Entry 6Z31 (X-ray diffraction, 2.56 A resolution); this record covers chain A.

# Chain A
Molecule: Cation-independent mannose-6-phosphate receptor
Organism: Homo sapiens
UniProtKB: P11717 (MPRI_HUMAN); residue numbers follow UniProt; this construct covers 1082-1160, 1164-1220
Chain sequence (140 residues; row label = number of the first residue in the row; note: 1 number in that range is skipped by the numbering (no residue carries it; nothing is unmodelled there)):
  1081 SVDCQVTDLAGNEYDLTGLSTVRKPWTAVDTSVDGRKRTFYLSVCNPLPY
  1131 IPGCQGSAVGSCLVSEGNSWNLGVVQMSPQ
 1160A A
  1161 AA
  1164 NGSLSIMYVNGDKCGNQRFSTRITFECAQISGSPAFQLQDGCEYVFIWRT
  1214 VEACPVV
Unresolved in the structure: 1160A
Disulfide bonds: Cys1084-Cys1125, Cys1134-Cys1142, Cys1177-Cys1205, Cys1190-Cys1217
Construct notes: expression tag (1081)
UniProt features mapped onto this chain:
  - glycosylation: Asn1164 (N-linked (GlcNAc...) asparagine)

# Overview
Chain A is Cation-independent mannose-6-phosphate receptor (Homo sapiens); the structure, Human
cation-independent mannose 6-phosphate/ IGF2 receptor domain 8, was determined by X-ray diffraction (same
publication as 6Z30 and 6Z32).
